Entry 6UTH (electron microscopy, 3.40 A resolution); this record covers chains I and Q of the 35 polymer chains in the assembly.

[Chain I]
Molecule: Proteasome subunit beta
From: Thermoplasma acidophilum
Notes: EC 3.4.25.1
UniProt: P28061 (PSB_THEAC); residues 1-203 here correspond to UniProt positions 9-211 (UniProt number = residue number + 8)
Sequence (203 residues; row label = number of the first residue in the row):
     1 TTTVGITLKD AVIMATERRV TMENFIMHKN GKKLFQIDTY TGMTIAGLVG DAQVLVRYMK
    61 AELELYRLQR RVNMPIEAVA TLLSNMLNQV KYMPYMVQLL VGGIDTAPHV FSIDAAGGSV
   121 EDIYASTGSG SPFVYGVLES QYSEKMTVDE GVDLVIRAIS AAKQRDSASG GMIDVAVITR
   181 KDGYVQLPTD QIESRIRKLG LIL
Curated features (UniProtKB/Swiss-Prot):
  - active site: Thr1 (Nucleophile)

[Chain Q]
Molecule: Proteasome subunit alpha
From: Thermoplasma acidophilum
Notes: EC 3.4.25.1
UniProt: P25156 (PSA_THEAC); residues 7-233 here = UniProt positions 7-233
Sequence (227 residues; numbered 7 to 233; the number before each row is that of its first residue):
     7 AYDRAITVFS PDGRLFQVEY AREAVKKGST ALGMKFANGV LLISDKKVRS RLIEQNSIEK
    67 IQLIDDYVAA VTSGLVADAR VLVDFARISA QQEKVTYGSL VNIENLVKRV ADQMQQYTQY
   127 GGVRPYGVSL IFAGIDQIGP RLFDCDPAGT INEYKATAIG SGKDAVVSFL EREYKENLPE
   187 KEAVTLGIKA LKSSLEEGEE LKAPEIASIT VGNKYRIYDQ EEVKKFL
Curated features (UniProtKB/Swiss-Prot):
  - mutagenesis: Lys66 (K66A: Prevents PAN to associate with the proteasome and stimulate gate opening), Leu81 (L81A/E/G: Prevents PAN to stimulate gate opening), Val82 (V82A: No effect on PAN's ability to stimulate gate opening; V82D/G: Prevents PAN to stimulate gate opening)
What the authors report for this chain:
  - mutagenesis - K66A: abolished binding to activators (citing earlier work)

[Interface between chain I and chain Q]
Pairs across the interface - 13 pairs, chain I then chain Q:
  Arg57(I) with Val101(Q)
  Ala61(I) with Gln97(Q)
  Glu64(I) with Asp71(Q); Asp72(Q); Gln97(Q); Lys100(Q)
  Leu65(I) with Arg93(Q); Gln97(Q)
  Arg67(I) with Asp72(Q), salt bridge
  Leu68(I) with Leu69(Q); Ile70(Q); Asp71(Q)
  Arg71(I) with Asn62(Q), hydrogen bond (side chain-backbone)
Also at the interface, not in a pair above, chain I (9 interface residues in all): Tyr58, Gln69
Also at the interface, not in a pair above, chain Q (10 interface residues in all): Ile94

[Overview]
9 residues of chain I face 10 of chain Q across their interface, with 1 hydrogen bond and 1 salt bridge. Among
the polar pairs are Arg67(I)-Asp72(Q) and Arg71(I)-Asn62(Q). UniProt lists active-site residue Thr1(I) on
chain I; 3 mutagenesis sites on chain Q. The paper reports that K66A of chain Q abolishes binding to
activators.
Here chain I is Proteasome subunit beta and chain Q is Proteasome subunit alpha, both from Thermoplasma
acidophilum. Entry 6UTH (Allosteric coupling between alpha-rings of 20S proteasome, 20S proteasome singly
capped with a PA26/E102A_PANc, together with ...) was determined by electron microscopy (same publication as
6UTF, 6UTG, 6UTI and 6UTJ).
